Entry 9H6M (X-ray diffraction, 2.65 A resolution); this record covers chains A and B.

[Chain A (and B)]
Molecule: Tryptophan 7-halogenase RebH
Organism: Lentzea aerocolonigenes
Notes: EC 1.14.19.9; chain B of this document is another copy of the same molecule, construct and numbering; everything in this record applies to it too
UniProt: Q8KHZ8 (TRP7H_LENAE); numbering as in UniProt (aligned over 1-530)
Amino-acid sequence (550 residues; row label = number of the first residue in the row; numbers below 1 keep their minus sign (Met-19 is residue -19)):
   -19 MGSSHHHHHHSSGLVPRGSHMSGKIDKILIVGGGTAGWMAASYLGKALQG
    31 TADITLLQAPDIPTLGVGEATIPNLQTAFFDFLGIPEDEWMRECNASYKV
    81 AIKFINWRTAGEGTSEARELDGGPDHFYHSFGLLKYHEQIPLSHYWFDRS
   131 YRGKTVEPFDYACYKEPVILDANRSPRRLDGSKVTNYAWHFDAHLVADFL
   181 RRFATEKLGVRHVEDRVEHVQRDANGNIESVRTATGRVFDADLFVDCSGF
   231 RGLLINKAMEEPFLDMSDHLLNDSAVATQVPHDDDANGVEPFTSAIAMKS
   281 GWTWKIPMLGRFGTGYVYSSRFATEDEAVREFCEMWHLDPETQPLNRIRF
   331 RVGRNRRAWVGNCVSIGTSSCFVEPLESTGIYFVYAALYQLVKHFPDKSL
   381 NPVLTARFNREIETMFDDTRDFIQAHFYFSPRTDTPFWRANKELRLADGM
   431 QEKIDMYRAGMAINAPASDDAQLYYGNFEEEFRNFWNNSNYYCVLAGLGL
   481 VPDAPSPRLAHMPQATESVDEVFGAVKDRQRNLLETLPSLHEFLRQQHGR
Not modelled in the structure: -19 to 0, 529-530 (chain B: -19 to 1, 530)
Construct notes: initiating methionine (-19); expression tag (-18 to 0)
Residues lining bound ligands: 6-bromo-tryptophan (BTR): Ile52, Pro53, Lys79, Ala81, Ile82, His109, Ser110, Phe111, Glu357, Thr359, Tyr454, Tyr455, Glu461, Asn464, Phe465, Trp466, Asn467, Asn470
Swiss-Prot annotation at these positions:
  - active site: Lys79
  - binding site (FAD): Gly13, Thr15, Ala16, Ala39, Asp41, Glu49, Ala50, Val197, Thr348, Ile361
  - binding site (L-tryptophan): Glu357, Tyr454, Tyr455, Glu461, Phe465
  - binding site (chloride): Thr359, Gly360
  - site: Glu357 (Important for activity)

[How chain A and chain B interact]
Pairs across the interface (54):
  Lys4(A) - His491(B)
  Ile5(A) - His491(B)
  Ala27(A) - His491(B)
  Leu28(A) - His491(B)
  Thr31(A) - Ala490(B)
  Thr31(A) - His491(B)  hydrogen bond
  Thr31(A) - Pro493(B)
  Gln119(A) - Tyr369(B)
  Tyr369(A) - Gln119(B)
  Val372(A) - Arg488(B)
  Lys373(A) - Arg488(B)
  His374(A) - Met441(B)
  Phe375(A) - Pro487(B)
  Phe375(A) - His491(B)
  Pro376(A) - Pro487(B)
  Asp377(A) - Pro487(B)
  Asn381(A) - Ala439(B)
  Val383(A) - Asp435(B)
  Val383(A) - Met436(B)
  Leu384(A) - Met441(B)  hydrophobic
  Arg387(A) - Glu432(B)  salt bridge
  Arg387(A) - Met436(B)
  Arg390(A) - Glu432(B)  salt bridge
  Glu432(A) - Arg387(B)  salt bridge
  Asp435(A) - Val383(B)
  Met436(A) - Val383(B)
  Met436(A) - Arg387(B)
  Ala439(A) - Asn381(B)
  Ala439(A) - Val383(B)  hydrophobic
  Met441(A) - His374(B)
  Met441(A) - Leu384(B)  hydrophobic
  Ala445(A) - Arg463(B)  hydrogen bond (backbone-side chain)
  Pro446(A) - Arg463(B)
  Ala447(A) - Asn457(B)  hydrogen bond (backbone-side chain)
  Ala447(A) - Glu460(B)
  Ala447(A) - Arg463(B)
  Asn457(A) - Ala447(B)  hydrogen bond (side chain-backbone)
  Glu460(A) - Ala447(B)
  Glu460(A) - Glu460(B)
  Arg463(A) - Ala445(B)  hydrogen bond (side chain-backbone)
  Arg463(A) - Pro446(B)
  Arg463(A) - Ala447(B)
  Pro487(A) - Phe375(B)
  Pro487(A) - Pro376(B)
  Pro487(A) - Asp377(B)
  Arg488(A) - Val372(B)
  Arg488(A) - Lys373(B)
  His491(A) - Lys4(B)
  His491(A) - Ile5(B)
  His491(A) - Ala27(B)
  His491(A) - Leu28(B)
  His491(A) - Thr31(B)  hydrogen bond
  His491(A) - Phe375(B)
  Pro493(A) - Thr31(B)
Interface residues without a listed pair, chain A (39 interface residues in all): Phe62, Ser448, Leu453, Glu459, Asn464, Ala490
Interface residues without a listed pair, chain B (38 interface residues in all): Phe62, Ser448, Leu453, Glu459, Asn464

[Summary]
Chain A and chain B form an interface of 39 and 38 residues respectively, with 6 hydrogen bonds and 3 salt
bridges. Among the polar pairs are Arg387(A)-Glu432(B), Arg390(A)-Glu432(B) and Thr31(A)-His491(B). Ligands of
chain A: 6-bromo-tryptophan.
Both chains are Tryptophan 7-halogenase RebH (Lentzea aerocolonigenes). Entry 9H6M (Flavin-dependent
tryptophan 7-halogenase RebH in complex with 6-bromo-L-tryptophan) was determined by X-ray diffraction
together with 9H6N from the same study.
